Entry 4RG0 (X-ray diffraction, 2.50 A resolution); this record covers chain A.

Chain A:
Protein: Tyrosine-protein kinase BTK
Organism: Homo sapiens
Notes: EC 2.7.10.2; fragment: protein kinase domain
Reference sequence: Q06187 (BTK_HUMAN); numbering as in UniProt (aligned over 378-659)
Sequence (283 residues; numbered 377 to 659; the number before each row is that of its first residue):
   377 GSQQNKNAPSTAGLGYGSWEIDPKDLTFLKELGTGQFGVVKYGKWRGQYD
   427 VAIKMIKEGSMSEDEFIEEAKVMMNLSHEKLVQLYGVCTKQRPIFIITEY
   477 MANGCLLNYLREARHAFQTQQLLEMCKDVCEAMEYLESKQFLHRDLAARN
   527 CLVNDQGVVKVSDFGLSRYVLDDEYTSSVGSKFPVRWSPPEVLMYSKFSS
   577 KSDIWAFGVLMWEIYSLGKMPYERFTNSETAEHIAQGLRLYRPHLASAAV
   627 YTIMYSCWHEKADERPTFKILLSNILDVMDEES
Disordered / not traced: 377-395, 659
Sequence notes: expression tag (377); engineered mutation A489 (Met in Q06187), A492 (Arg in Q06187), A624 (Glu in Q06187), A625 (Lys in Q06187)
Ligand contacts: 3P0 (2-{8-fluoro-2-[2-(hydroxymethyl)-3-(1-methyl-5-{[5-(4-methylpiperazin-1-yl)pyridin-2-yl]amino}-6-oxo-1,6-dihydropyridin-3-yl)phenyl]-1-oxo-1,2,3,4-tetrahydroisoquinolin-6-yl}-2-methylpropanenitrile): L408, G409, T410, G411, Q412, F413, V416, A428, K430, T474, E475, Y476, M477, A478, N479, G480, H519, D521, R525, N526, L528, S538, D539, L542, S543, V546, Y551
Curated features (UniProtKB/Swiss-Prot):
  - motif: W581 to W588 (CAV1-binding)
  - active site: D521 (Proton acceptor)
  - binding site (ATP): L408 to V416, K430
  - binding site (clofedanol): T474 to M477, L542
  - binding site (dasatinib): T474 to M477
  - modified residue: Y551 (Phosphotyrosine), S604 (Phosphoserine), Y617 (Phosphotyrosine), S623 (Phosphoserine), S659 (Phosphoserine)
  - natural variant: L408 (L408P: In XLA), G414 (G414R: In XLA), Y418 (Y418H: In XLA), I429 (I429N: In XLA), K430 (K430E: In XLA; K430R: In XLA), E445 (E445D: In XLA), G462 (G462D: In XLA; G462V: In XLA), Y476 (Y476D: In XLA), M477 (M477R: In XLA), C481 (C481S: Found in patients with chronic lymphocytic leukemia; uncertain significance), C502 (C502F: In XLA; C502W: In XLA), C506 (C506R: In XLA; C506Y: In XLA), 36 further natural variant entries in UniProt
  - mutagenesis: Y551 (Y551F: Loss of phosphorylation of GTF2I), Y617 (Y617E: Defective in mediating calcium response)

In short:
Ligands of chain A: compound 3P0. UniProt lists active-site residue D521, 10 ATP-binding residues, 5
clofedanol-binding residues and 4 dasatinib-binding residues.
Chain A is Tyrosine-protein kinase BTK (Homo sapiens); the structure, Crystal structure of BTK kinase domain
complexed with
2-[8-fluoro-2-[2-(hydroxymethyl)-3-[1-methyl-5-[[5-(4-methylpiperazin-1-yl)-2-pyridyl]amino]-6-oxo-3-pyridyl]phenyl]-1-oxo-3,4-dihydroisoquinolin-6-yl]-2-methyl-propanenitrile,
was determined by X-ray diffraction together with 4RFY and 4RFZ from the same study.
